Entry 7RJE (electron microscopy, 3.30 A resolution); this record covers chains K and T of the 18 polymer chains in the assembly.

== Chain K (and T) ==
Name: Cytochrome b
Source organism: Candida albicans (strain SC5314 / ATCC MYA-2876)
Notes: chain T of this document is another copy of the same molecule, construct and numbering; everything in this record applies to it too
UniProt: P0C8L0 (CYB_CANAL); residues 1-387 here = UniProt positions 1-387
Chain sequence (387 residues; numbered 1 to 387; the number before each row is that of its first residue):
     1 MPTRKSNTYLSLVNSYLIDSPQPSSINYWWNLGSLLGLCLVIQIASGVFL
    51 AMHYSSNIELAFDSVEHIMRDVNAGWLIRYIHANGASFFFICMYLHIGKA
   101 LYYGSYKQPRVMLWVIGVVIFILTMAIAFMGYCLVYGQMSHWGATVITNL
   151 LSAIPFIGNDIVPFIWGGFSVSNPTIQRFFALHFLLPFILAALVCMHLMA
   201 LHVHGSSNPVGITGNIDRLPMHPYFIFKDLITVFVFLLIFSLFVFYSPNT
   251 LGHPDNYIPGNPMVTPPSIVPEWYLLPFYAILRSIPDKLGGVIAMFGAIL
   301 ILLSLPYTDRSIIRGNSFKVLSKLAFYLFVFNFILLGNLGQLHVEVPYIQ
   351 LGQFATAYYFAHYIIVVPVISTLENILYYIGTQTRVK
Not modelled in the structure: 385-387
Metal / ion sites: heme Fe site 1: His82, His183; heme Fe site 2: His96, His197
Ligand contacts:
  - heme (HEM), molecule 1: Trp29, Trp30, Asn31, Leu32, Gly33, Ser34, Leu36, Gly37, Phe89, Met93, His96, Ile97, Lys99, Ala100, Ser105, Arg110, Leu113, Trp114, Gly117, Val118, Ile120, Phe121, Val194, His197, Leu198, Leu201, Ser206, Ser207
  - heme (HEM), molecule 2: Leu40, Gln43, Ile44, Gly47, Val48, Leu50, Tyr54, Val65, Ile68, Arg79, His82, Ala83, Ala86, Phe89, Phe90, Ile127, Ala128, Gly131, Tyr132, Leu134, Val135, His183, Phe184, Pro187, Asn256, Glu272, Tyr274
  - ZL5 (3-[2-fluoro-5-(trifluoromethyl)phenyl]-7-methyl-1-[(2-methyl-2H-tetrazol-5-yl)methyl]-1H-indazole): Met125, Ala126, Ala128, Phe129, Tyr132, Met139, Gly143, Ile147, Ile269, Val270, Pro271, Glu272, Tyr274, Leu275, Tyr279, Met295, Phe296
Curated features (UniProtKB/Swiss-Prot):
  - binding site (heme b): His82, His96, His183, His197
Reported in the primary citation:
  - conformationally variable residues (side-chain flip): Glu272
  - binding site for ZL5: Phe129, Tyr132, Gly143, Pro271, Glu272, Leu275, Tyr279

== Chain K / chain T interface ==
Pairs across the interface (39; chain K residue first):
  Thr8(K) - Val203(T)
  Tyr9(K) - Met112(T)  hydrophobic
  Tyr9(K) - Ile116(T)
  Tyr9(K) - Met196(T)  hydrogen bond (side chain-backbone)
  Tyr9(K) - Met199(T)  hydrophobic
  Tyr9(K) - Ala200(T)
  Val48(K) - Leu185(T)  hydrophobic
  Ala51(K) - Ala181(T)  hydrophobic
  Met52(K) - Gln177(T)
  Met52(K) - Arg178(T)
  Met52(K) - Ala181(T)  hydrophobic
  Met52(K) - Leu182(T)  hydrophobic
  His53(K) - Gln177(T)
  Tyr54(K) - Ser56(T)
  Tyr54(K) - Gln177(T)  hydrogen bond (backbone-side chain)
  Ser55(K) - Gln177(T)  hydrogen bond
  Ser56(K) - Tyr54(T)
  Leu60(K) - Leu60(T)  hydrophobic
  Met112(K) - Tyr9(T)  hydrophobic
  Ile116(K) - Tyr9(T)
  Gln177(K) - Met52(T)
  Gln177(K) - His53(T)
  Gln177(K) - Tyr54(T)  hydrogen bond (side chain-backbone)
  Gln177(K) - Ser55(T)  hydrogen bond
  Arg178(K) - Met52(T)
  Phe180(K) - Phe180(T)  hydrophobic
  Ala181(K) - Ala51(T)  hydrophobic
  Ala181(K) - Met52(T)  hydrophobic
  Leu182(K) - Met52(T)  hydrophobic
  Phe184(K) - Phe184(T)  hydrophobic
  Phe184(K) - Leu185(T)  hydrophobic
  Leu185(K) - Val48(T)  hydrophobic
  Leu185(K) - Phe188(T)  hydrophobic
  Phe188(K) - Leu185(T)  hydrophobic
  Met196(K) - Tyr9(T)  hydrogen bond (backbone-side chain)
  His197(K) - Tyr9(T)
  Met199(K) - Tyr9(T)  hydrophobic
  Ala200(K) - Tyr9(T)  hydrogen bond (backbone-side chain)
  Val203(K) - Thr8(T)
Interface residues without a listed pair, chain K (28 interface residues in all): Ile44, Asn57, Pro174
Interface residues without a listed pair, chain T (29 interface residues in all): Asn7, Leu12, Ile44, Asn57, His197

== In short ==
The interface between chain K and chain T involves 28 residues on one side and 29 on the other; the contacts
include 7 hydrogen bonds. Among the polar pairs are Tyr9(K)-Met196(T), Tyr54(K)-Gln177(T) and
Ser55(K)-Gln177(T). From the paper: a binding site for ZL5 at Phe129(K), Tyr132(K) and Gly143(K) among others;
conformational variability at Glu272(K).
Chain K and chain T are both Cytochrome b (Candida albicans (strain SC5314 / ATCC MYA-2876)); the structure,
Complex III2 from Candida albicans, Inz-5 bound, was determined by electron microscopy together with 7RJA,
7RJB, 7RJC and 7RJD from the same study.
